PDB entry 7QJ3 | electron microscopy, 7.60 A resolution (low resolution: residue-level contacts below are approximate; hydrogen-bond / salt-bridge calls are withheld) | chains H and V of the 22 polymer chains in the assembly

Chain H:
Molecule: Gamma-tubulin complex component 3
Organism: Homo sapiens
Reference sequence: Q96CW5 (GCP3_HUMAN); residue numbers follow UniProt; this construct covers 1-907
Chain sequence (907 residues; numbered 1 to 907; the number before each row is that of its first residue):
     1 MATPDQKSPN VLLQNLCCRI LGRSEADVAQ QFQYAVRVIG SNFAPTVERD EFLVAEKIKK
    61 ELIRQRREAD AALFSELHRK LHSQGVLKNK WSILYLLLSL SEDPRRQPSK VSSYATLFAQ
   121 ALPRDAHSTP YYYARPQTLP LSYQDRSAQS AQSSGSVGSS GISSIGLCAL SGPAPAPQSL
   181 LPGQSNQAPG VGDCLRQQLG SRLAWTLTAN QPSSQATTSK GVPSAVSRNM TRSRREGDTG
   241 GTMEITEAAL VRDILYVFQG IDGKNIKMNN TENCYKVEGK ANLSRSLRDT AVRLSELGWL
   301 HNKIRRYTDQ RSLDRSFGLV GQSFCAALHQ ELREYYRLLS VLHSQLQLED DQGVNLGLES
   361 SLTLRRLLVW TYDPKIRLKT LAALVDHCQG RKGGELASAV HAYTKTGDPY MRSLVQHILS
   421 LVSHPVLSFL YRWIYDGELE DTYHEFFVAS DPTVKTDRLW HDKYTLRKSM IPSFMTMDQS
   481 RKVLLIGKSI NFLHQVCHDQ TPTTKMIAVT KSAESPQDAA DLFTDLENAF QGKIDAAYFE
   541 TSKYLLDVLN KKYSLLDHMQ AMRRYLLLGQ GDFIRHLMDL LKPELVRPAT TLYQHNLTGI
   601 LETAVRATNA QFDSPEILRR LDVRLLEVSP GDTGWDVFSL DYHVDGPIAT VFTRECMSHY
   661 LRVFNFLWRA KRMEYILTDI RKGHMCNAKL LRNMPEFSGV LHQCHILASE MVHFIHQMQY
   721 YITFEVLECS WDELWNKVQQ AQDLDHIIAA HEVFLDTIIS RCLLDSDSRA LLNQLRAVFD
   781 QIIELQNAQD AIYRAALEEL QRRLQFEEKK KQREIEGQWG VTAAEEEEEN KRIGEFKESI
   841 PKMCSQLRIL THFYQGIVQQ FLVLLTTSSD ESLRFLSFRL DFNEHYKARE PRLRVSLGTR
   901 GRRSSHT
Not modelled in the structure: 1-244, 279-284, 348-360, 506-523, 812-826, 891-907
UniProt features mapped onto this chain:
  - modified residue: A2 (N-acetylalanine), S113 (Phosphoserine)

Chain V:
Molecule: Tubulin gamma-1 chain
Organism: Homo sapiens
Reference sequence: P23258 (TBG1_HUMAN); residue numbers follow UniProt; this construct covers 1-451
Chain sequence (451 residues; row label = number of the first residue in the row):
     1 MPREIITLQL GQCGNQIGFE FWKQLCAEHG ISPEGIVEEF ATEGTDRKDV FFYQADDEHY
    61 IPRAVLLDLE PRVIHSILNS PYAKLYNPEN IYLSEHGGGA GNNWASGFSQ GEKIHEDIFD
   121 IIDREADGSD SLEGFVLCHS IAGGTGSGLG SYLLERLNDR YPKKLVQTYS VFPNQDEMSD
   181 VVVQPYNSLL TLKRLTQNAD CVVVLDNTAL NRIATDRLHI QNPSFSQINQ LVSTIMSAST
   241 TTLRYPGYMN NDLIGLIASL IPTPRLHFLM TGYTPLTTDQ SVASVRKTTV LDVMRRLLQP
   301 KNVMVSTGRD RQTNHCYIAI LNIIQGEVDP TQVHKSLQRI RERKLANFIP WGPASIQVAL
   361 SRKSPYLPSA HRVSGLMMAN HTSISSLFER TCRQYDKLRK REAFLEQFRK EDMFKDNFDE
   421 MDTSREIVQQ LIDEYHAATR PDYISWGTQE Q
Not modelled in the structure: 1-2, 42-44, 94-100, 178-179, 280-286, 307-312, 448-451
UniProt features mapped onto this chain:
  - binding site (GTP): A142 to G148
  - modified residue: S131 (Phosphoserine)
  - natural variant: Y92 (Y92C: In CDCBM4), T331 (T331P: In CDCBM4), L387 (L387P: In CDCBM4)

Chain H / chain V interface:
Residue-residue contacts (29):
  D572(H) - P246(V)
  R575(H) - R3(V)
  N609(H) - P246(V)
  R681(H) - A258(V)
  R681(H) - I261(V)
  R681(H) - P262(V)
  K682(H) - K163(V)
  M685(H) - D200(V)
  M685(H) - I254(V)
  C686(H) - P162(V)
  K689(H) - N158(V)
  K689(H) - P162(V)
  R692(H) - Q197(V)
  R692(H) - R265(V)
  H702(H) - W446(V)
  I706(H) - W351(V)
  H713(H) - P353(V)
  Y720(H) - N250(V)
  T723(H) - Y248(V)
  F724(H) - V333(V)
  E728(H) - P330(V)
  F882(H) - L337(V)
  F882(H) - S355(V)
  N883(H) - I349(V)
  N883(H) - G352(V)
  N883(H) - P353(V)
  E884(H) - K344(V)
  H885(H) - P353(V)
  Y886(H) - P353(V)
Also at the interface, not in a pair above, chain H (30 interface residues in all): Q570, D579, F612, E674, T678, H705, H716, F878, D881
Also at the interface, not in a pair above, chain V (36 interface residues in all): T45, K164, L165, G247, M249, N251, D252, G255, R341, A354, V358, G447

Overview:
The interface between chain H and chain V involves 30 residues on one side and 36 on the other. Curated
annotation (UniProt) lists 7 GTP-binding residues on chain V.
Chain H is Gamma-tubulin complex component 3 and chain V is Tubulin gamma-1 chain, both from Homo sapiens; the
structure, Structure of recombinant human gamma-Tubulin Ring Complex 8-spoked assembly intermediate (spokes
7-14), was determined by electron microscopy together with 7QJ0, 7QJ1, 7QJ2, 7QJ4, 7QJD and 7QJE from the same
study.
